Entry 6X96 (electron microscopy, 3.40 A resolution); this record covers chains H and L of the 12 polymer chains in the assembly.

Chain H:
Protein: monoclonal antibody 10A fragment antigen binding heavy chain
Source organism: Oryctolagus cuniculus
Notes: antibody fragment or engineered binder
Amino-acid sequence (236 residues; row label = number of the first residue in the row; a row labelled like 82A-82B holds insertion residues (82A, then the next letters in order); numbers below 1 keep their minus sign (Met-17 is residue -17)):
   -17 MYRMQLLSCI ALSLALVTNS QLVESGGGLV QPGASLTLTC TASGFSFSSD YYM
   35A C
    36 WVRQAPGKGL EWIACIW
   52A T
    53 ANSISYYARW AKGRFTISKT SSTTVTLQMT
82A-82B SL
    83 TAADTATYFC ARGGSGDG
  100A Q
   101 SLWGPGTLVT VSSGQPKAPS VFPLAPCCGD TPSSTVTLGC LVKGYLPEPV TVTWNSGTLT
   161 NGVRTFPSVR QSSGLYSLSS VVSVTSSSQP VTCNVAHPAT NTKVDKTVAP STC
Unresolved in the structure: -17 to 3, 112-213
Disulfides: Cys22-Cys92, Cys35A-Cys50

Chain L:
Protein: monoclonal antibody 10A kappa chain
Source organism: Oryctolagus cuniculus
Notes: antibody fragment or engineered binder
Amino-acid sequence (242 residues; each row starts with the number of its first residue; a row labelled like 95A-95F holds insertion residues (95A, then the next letters in order); numbers below 1 keep their minus sign (Val-24 is residue -24)):
   -24 VLRPGMYRMQ LLSCIALSLA LVTNSDIVMT QTPASVEAAV GGTVAIKCQA SQSIRSYLAW
    36 YQQKPGQPPK LLIYEASKLA SGVPSRFSGS GSGTQFTLTI SGVECDDAAT YYCQRNYDSY
95A-95F SGAYYP
    96 NGFGGGTEVV VKGDPVAPSV LIFPPAADQV ATGTVTIVCV ANKYFPDVTV TWEVDGTTQT
   156 TGIENSKTPQ NSADCTYNLS STLTLTSTQY NSHKEYTCKV TQGTTSVVQS FNRGDC
Unresolved in the structure: -24 to 0, 104-211
Disulfides: Cys23-Cys88

Chain H / chain L interface:
Residue-residue contacts - 40 pairs, chain H then chain L:
  Tyr34(H) - Tyr95E(L)  hydrophobic
  Cys35A(H) - Pro95F(L)  hydrophobic
  Val37(H) - Phe98(L)  hydrophobic
  Gln39(H) - Gln38(L)  hydrogen bond
  Gln39(H) - Tyr87(L)
  Gly44(H) - Tyr87(L)
  Leu45(H) - Pro44(L)  hydrophobic
  Leu45(H) - Tyr87(L)
  Leu45(H) - Phe98(L)
  Glu46(H) - Phe98(L)
  Trp47(H) - Tyr95E(L)  hydrophobic
  Trp47(H) - Pro95F(L)  hydrogen bond (side chain-backbone)
  Trp47(H) - Asn96(L)
  Trp47(H) - Gly97(L)
  Trp47(H) - Phe98(L)
  Cys50(H) - Tyr95E(L)  hydrophobic
  Tyr58(H) - Ser95A(L)
  Tyr58(H) - Ala95C(L)
  Tyr58(H) - Tyr95E(L)
  Arg61(H) - Asp1(L)  salt bridge
  Phe91(H) - Pro43(L)  hydrophobic
  Ser97(H) - Tyr95D(L)
  Gly98(H) - Tyr32(L)
  Gly98(H) - Glu50(L)
  Gly98(H) - Tyr95D(L)  hydrogen bond (backbone-backbone)
  Asp99(H) - Leu46(L)
  Asp99(H) - Tyr49(L)
  Asp99(H) - Asn91(L)
  Asp99(H) - Pro95F(L)
  Gly100(H) - Tyr36(L)
  Gly100(H) - Gln89(L)
  Gly100(H) - Asn91(L)
  Gln100A(H) - Tyr36(L)  hydrogen bond (backbone-side chain)
  Gln100A(H) - Leu46(L)
  Gln100A(H) - Gln89(L)  hydrogen bond
  Gln100A(H) - Pro95F(L)
  Trp103(H) - Tyr36(L)
  Trp103(H) - Pro43(L)  hydrophobic
  Trp103(H) - Pro44(L)  hydrogen bond (side chain-backbone)
  Gly104(H) - Pro43(L)
Interface residues without a listed pair, chain H (22 interface residues in all): Lys43, Gly96, Ser101
Interface residues without a listed pair, chain L (21 interface residues in all): Gln42

Summary:
22 residues of chain H and 21 residues of chain L are in contact; the contacts include 6 hydrogen bonds and 1
salt bridge. Among the polar pairs are Arg61(H)-Asp1(L), Gln39(H)-Gln38(L) and Trp47(H)-Pro95F(L).
Here chain H is monoclonal antibody 10A fragment antigen binding heavy chain and chain L is monoclonal
antibody 10A kappa chain, both from Oryctolagus cuniculus. Entry 6X96 (Cryo-EM model of HIV-1 Env BG505
SOSIP.664 in complex with rabbit monoclonal antibody 10A fragment antigen ...) was determined by electron
microscopy.
